PDB entry 7NPU | electron microscopy, 4.48 A resolution (low resolution: residue-level contacts below are approximate; hydrogen-bond / salt-bridge calls are withheld) | chains D1 and D2 of the 24 polymer chains in the assembly

Chain D1 (and D2):
Name: ESX-5 secretion system protein EccD5
Organism: Mycobacterium tuberculosis (strain ATCC 25618 / H37Rv)
Notes: chain D2 of this document is another copy of the same molecule, construct and numbering; everything in this record applies to it too
Reference sequence: P9WNP9 (ECCD5_MYCTU); residues 1-503 here = UniProt positions 1-503
Sequence (503 residues; row label = number of the first residue in the row):
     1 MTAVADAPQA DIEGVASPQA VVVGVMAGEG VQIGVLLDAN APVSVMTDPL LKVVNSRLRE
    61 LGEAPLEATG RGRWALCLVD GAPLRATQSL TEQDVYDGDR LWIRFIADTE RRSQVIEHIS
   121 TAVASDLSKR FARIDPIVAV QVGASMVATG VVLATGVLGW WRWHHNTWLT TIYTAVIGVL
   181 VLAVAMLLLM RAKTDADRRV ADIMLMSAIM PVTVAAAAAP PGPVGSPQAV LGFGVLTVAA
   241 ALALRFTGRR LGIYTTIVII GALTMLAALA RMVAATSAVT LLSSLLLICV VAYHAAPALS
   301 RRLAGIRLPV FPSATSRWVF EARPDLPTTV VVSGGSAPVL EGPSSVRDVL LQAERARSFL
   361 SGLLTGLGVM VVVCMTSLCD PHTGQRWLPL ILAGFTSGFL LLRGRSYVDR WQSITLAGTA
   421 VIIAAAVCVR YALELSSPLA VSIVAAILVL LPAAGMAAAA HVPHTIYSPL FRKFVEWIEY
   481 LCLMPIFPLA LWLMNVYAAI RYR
Disordered / not traced: 1-18 (chain D2: 1-17, 305-343, 462-503)

Interface between chain D1 and chain D2:
Pairs across the interface (71; chain D1 residue first):
  M26(D1) with V45(D2)
  E29(D1) with N40(D2)
  G30(D1) with D38(D2)
  Q32(D1) with V45(D2)
  V79(D1) with L36(D2); L37(D2); M46(D2); P49(D2); L50(D2)
  D80(D1) with V35(D2); L36(D2); V53(D2)
  G81(D1) with L36(D2)
  D99(D1) with K52(D2)
  R100(D1) with V45(D2)
  W102(D1) with D38(D2)
  I116(D1) with Q32(D2); I33(D2)
  E117(D1) with G30(D2); V31(D2); Q32(D2)
  H118(D1) with G30(D2); V31(D2); L61(D2)
  I119(D1) with G30(D2)
  T121(D1) with G30(D2); W102(D2)
  A124(D1) with M26(D2)
  S125(D1) with V79(D2); W102(D2)
  S128(D1) with D80(D2)
  R133(D1) with V408(D2)
  G143(D1) with M456(D2)
  A144(D1) with M456(D2)
  M146(D1) with P452(D2)
  V147(D1) with M456(D2)
  L153(D1) with L448(D2)
  A154(D1) with L448(D2)
  W160(D1) with A432(D2); L433(D2)
  W161(D1) with S437(D2); P438(D2)
  L169(D1) with P438(D2)
  Y173(D1) with S442(D2); A446(D2)
  I306(D1) with I119(D2)
  L308(D1) with I119(D2)
  E341(D1) with S113(D2)
  V349(D1) with I119(D2); A122(D2)
  L350(D1) with D126(D2); R130(D2)
  E354(D1) with R130(D2)
  R357(D1) with F131(D2)
  V408(D1) with R133(D2); I134(D2)
  R410(D1) with A132(D2)
  S413(D1) with I134(D2)
  S436(D1) with W160(D2)
  S437(D1) with W161(D2)
  P438(D1) with W161(D2)
  S442(D1) with Y173(D2)
  A445(D1) with Y173(D2)
  A446(D1) with Y173(D2)
  L448(D1) with G150(D2); L153(D2)
  P452(D1) with M146(D2)
  M456(D1) with G143(D2); A144(D2); M204(D2)
  P463(D1) with P136(D2)
Interface residues without a listed pair, chain D1 (70 interface residues in all): R104, Q114, V115, S120, I134, G150, V151, V157, L158, M204, P343, V346, A353, D409, I414, G418, V421, L433, V441, A459, A460
Interface residues without a listed pair, chain D2 (76 interface residues in all): A27, E29, G34, A41, S44, D48, R57, V115, I116, V123, L127, V138, A139, V140, V142, V147, A154, V157, L158, S413, I414, G418, S436, V441, A445, V449, A453

Summary:
70 residues of chain D1 and 76 residues of chain D2 are in contact.
Chain D1 and chain D2 are both ESX-5 secretion system protein EccD5 (Mycobacterium tuberculosis (strain ATCC
25618 / H37Rv)); the structure, MycP5-free ESX-5 inner membrane complex, state I, was determined by electron
microscopy (same publication as 7NP7, 7NPR, 7NPV, 7NPS and 7NPT).
